PDB entry 7JV2 | electron microscopy, 3.50 A resolution | chains H and L of the 3 polymer chains in the assembly

Chain H:
Molecule: S2H13 Fab heavy chain
Organism: Homo sapiens
Notes: antibody fragment or engineered binder
Sequence (120 residues; numbered 1 to 120; the number before each row is that of its first residue):
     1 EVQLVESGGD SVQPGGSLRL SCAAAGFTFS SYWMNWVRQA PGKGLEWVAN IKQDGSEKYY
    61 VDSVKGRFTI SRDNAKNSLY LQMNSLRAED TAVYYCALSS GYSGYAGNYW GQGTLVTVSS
Not modelled in the structure: 120
Disulfides: Cys22-Cys96

Chain L:
Molecule: S2H13 Fab light chain
Organism: Homo sapiens
Notes: antibody fragment or engineered binder
Sequence (110 residues; numbered 1 to 110; the number before each row is that of its first residue):
     1 QAVVTQEPSL TVSPGGTVTL TCGSSTGAVT SGHYPYWFQQ KPGQAPRTLI YDTSNKHSWT
    61 PARFSGSLLG GKAALTLSGA RPEDEAEYYC LLSYSGARGV FGGGTKLTVL
Disulfides: Cys22-Cys90

Chain H / chain L interface:
Residue-residue contacts (45):
  Gln39(H) with Gln40(L), hydrogen bond; Tyr89(L)
  Gly44(H) with Tyr89(L)
  Leu45(H) with Pro46(L), hydrophobic; Tyr89(L), hydrophobic; Phe101(L)
  Glu46(H) with Phe101(L)
  Trp47(H) with Ala97(L); Gly99(L); Phe101(L)
  Asn50(H) with Ala97(L)
  Tyr59(H) with Gly96(L); Ala97(L); Arg98(L)
  Tyr60(H) with Arg98(L)
  Tyr95(H) with Gln40(L); Ala45(L), hydrophobic; Pro46(L)
  Gly101(H) with Tyr36(L); Asp52(L)
  Tyr102(H) with Tyr34(L), hydrophobic; Asp52(L), hydrogen bond (backbone-side chain)
  Ser103(H) with Tyr34(L)
  Tyr105(H) with His33(L); Tyr34(L), hydrogen bond (side chain-backbone); Tyr36(L), hydrophobic; Leu91(L), hydrogen bond (side chain-backbone); Leu92(L); Ser93(L), hydrogen bond (side chain-backbone); Gly99(L)
  Ala106(H) with Tyr36(L); Leu91(L), hydrophobic
  Gly107(H) with Phe38(L); Thr48(L), hydrogen bond (backbone-side chain)
  Asn108(H) with Tyr36(L); Thr48(L), hydrogen bond (backbone-side chain); Tyr51(L); His57(L), hydrogen bond; Trp59(L)
  Tyr109(H) with Trp59(L)
  Trp110(H) with Phe38(L), hydrophobic; Pro46(L), hydrophobic; Thr48(L), hydrogen bond
  Gly111(H) with Ala45(L)
  Gln112(H) with Ala45(L)
Other interface residues (no listed pair), chain H (22 interface residues in all): Val37, Lys43
Other interface residues (no listed pair), chain L (24 interface residues in all): Pro35, Gln44, Gly103

In short:
The interface between chain H and chain L involves 22 residues on one side and 24 on the other, with 9
hydrogen bonds. Polar pairs include Gln39(H)-Gln40(L), Tyr102(H)-Asp52(L) and Tyr105(H)-Tyr34(L).
Here chain H is S2H13 Fab heavy chain and chain L is S2H13 Fab light chain, both from Homo sapiens. Entry 7JV2
(SARS-CoV-2 spike in complex with the S2H13 neutralizing antibody Fab fragment (local refinement of the
receptor-binding ...) was determined by electron microscopy, deposited together with 7JV4, 7JV6, 7JW0 and
7JXC.
